Entry 9FAM (electron microscopy, 3.50 A resolution); this record covers chains B and C of the 8 polymer chains in the assembly.

Chain B:
Molecule: Gamma-aminobutyric acid receptor subunit beta-3
From: Homo sapiens
UniProtKB: P28472 (GBRB3_HUMAN); residues 7-447 here correspond to UniProt positions 32-472 (UniProt number = residue number + 25)
Amino-acid sequence (441 residues; each row starts with the number of its first residue):
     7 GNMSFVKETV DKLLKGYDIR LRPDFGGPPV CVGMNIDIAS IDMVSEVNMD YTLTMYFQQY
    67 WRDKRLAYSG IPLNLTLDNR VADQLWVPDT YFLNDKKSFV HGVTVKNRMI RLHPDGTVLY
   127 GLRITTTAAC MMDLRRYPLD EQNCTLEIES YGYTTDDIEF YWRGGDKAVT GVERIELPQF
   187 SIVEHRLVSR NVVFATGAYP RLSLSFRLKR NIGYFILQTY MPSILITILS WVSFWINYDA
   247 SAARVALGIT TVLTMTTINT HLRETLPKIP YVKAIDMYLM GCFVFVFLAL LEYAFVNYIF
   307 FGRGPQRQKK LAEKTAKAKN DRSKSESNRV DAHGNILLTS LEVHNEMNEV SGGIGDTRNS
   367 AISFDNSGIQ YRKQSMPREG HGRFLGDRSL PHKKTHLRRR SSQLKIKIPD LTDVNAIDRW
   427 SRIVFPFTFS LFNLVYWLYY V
Unresolved in the structure: 7, 318-412
Swiss-Prot annotation at these positions:
  - binding site (benzamidine): Asp95 to Tyr97, Glu155 to Tyr157, Phe200
  - binding site (4-aminobutanoate): Tyr97, Glu155, Tyr157, Thr202
  - binding site (histamine): Tyr97, Ser156, Tyr157, Thr202
  - glycosylation (N-linked (GlcNAc...) asparagine): Asn8, Asn80, Asn149
Disulfides: Cys136-Cys150
Covalent attachments: glycan linked to Asn149
Small-molecule neighbours:
  - gamma-amino-butanoic acid (ABU): Tyr97, Glu155, Ser156, Tyr157, Phe200, Thr202, Tyr205
  - phosphatidylglycerol (PGW; (1R)-2-{[(S)-{[(2S)-2,3-dihydroxypropyl]oxy}(hydroxy)phosphoryl]oxy}-1-[(hexadecanoyloxy)methyl]ethyl (9Z)-octadec-9-enoate): Asn217, Ile218, Gly219, Ile222, Leu223, Met227, Leu231

Chain C:
Molecule: Isoform 2 of Gamma-aminobutyric acid receptor subunit gamma-2
From: Homo sapiens
UniProtKB: P18507 (GBRG2_HUMAN); residues 25-428 here correspond to UniProt positions 64-467 (UniProt number = residue number + 39)
Amino-acid sequence (405 residues; each row starts with the number of its first residue):
    25 GDVTVILNNL LEGYDNKLRP DIGVKPTLIH TDMYVNSIGP VNAINMEYTI DIFFAQTWYD
    85 RRLKFNSTIK VLRLNSNMVG KIWIPDTFFR NSKKADAHWI TTPNRMLRIW NDGRVLYTLR
   145 LTIDAECQLQ LHNFPMDEHS CPLEFSSYGY PREEIVYQWK RSSVEVGDTR SWRLYQFSFV
   205 GLRNTTEVVK TTSGDYVVMS VYFDLSRRMG YFTIQTYIPC TLIVVLSWVS FWINKDAVPA
   265 RTSLGITTVL TMTTLSTIAR KSLPKVSYVT AMDLFVSVCF IFVFSALVEY GTLHYFVSNR
   325 KPSKDKDKKK KNPAPTIDIR PRSATIQMNN ATHLQERDEE YGYECLDGKD CASFFCCFED
   385 CRTGAWRHGR IHIRIAKMDS YARIFFPTAF CLFNLVYWVS YLYLG
Unresolved in the structure: 326-368, 386-395
Sequence notes: expression tag (429)
Modified residues: Cys380 (S-palmitoyl-L-cysteine; P1L); Cys381 (S-palmitoyl-L-cysteine; P1L); Cys385 (S-palmitoyl-L-cysteine; P1L)
Swiss-Prot annotation at these positions:
  - glycosylation (N-linked (GlcNAc...) asparagine): Asn90, Asn208
Disulfides: Cys151-Cys165
Covalent attachments: N-acetylglucosamine (NAG) linked to Asn208
Small-molecule neighbours:
  - phosphatidylglycerol (PGW; (1R)-2-{[(S)-{[(2S)-2,3-dihydroxypropyl]oxy}(hydroxy)phosphoryl]oxy}-1-[(hexadecanoyloxy)methyl]ethyl (9Z)-octadec-9-enoate), molecule 1: Ser280, Ser291, Tyr292, Val293, Leu298, Val300, Ser301, Val302, Phe304, Ile305
  - phosphatidylglycerol (PGW), molecule 2: Thr412, Leu416, Leu419

Interface between chain B and chain C:
Pairs across the interface - 90 pairs, chain B then chain C:
  Met9(B) - Asp45(C)
  Met9(B) - Ile46(C)  hydrophobic
  Met9(B) - Arg85(C)  hydrogen bond
  Met9(B) - Arg86(C)
  Val12(B) - Leu42(C)  hydrophobic
  Lys13(B) - Gly37(C)
  Lys13(B) - Asp39(C)  salt bridge
  Asp17(B) - Asp39(C)
  Leu20(B) - Lys41(C)
  Asp43(B) - Thr216(C)
  Asp48(B) - Lys117(C)
  Met49(B) - Asn69(C)
  Tyr62(B) - Phe112(C)  hydrophobic
  Tyr62(B) - Arg114(C)
  Tyr62(B) - Tyr172(C)  hydrophobic
  Gln64(B) - Thr216(C)  hydrogen bond
  Thr82(B) - Gly173(C)
  Thr82(B) - Tyr174(C)
  Thr82(B) - Glu178(C)
  Leu83(B) - Lys41(C)
  Leu83(B) - Leu42(C)  hydrophobic
  Asp84(B) - Asn40(C)
  Asp84(B) - Lys41(C)  hydrogen bond (backbone-backbone)
  Asp84(B) - Tyr174(C)
  Arg86(B) - Asn40(C)
  Arg86(B) - Gly104(C)  hydrogen bond (side chain-backbone)
  Phe105(B) - Lys118(C)
  His107(B) - Ser116(C)
  His107(B) - Lys117(C)
  Val109(B) - Thr111(C)
  Val109(B) - Phe112(C)
  Val109(B) - Ala119(C)
  Val109(B) - Asp120(C)
  Val109(B) - Leu145(C)  hydrophobic
  Thr110(B) - Pro109(C)
  Thr110(B) - Thr111(C)  hydrogen bond (side chain-backbone)
  Thr110(B) - Arg129(C)
  Val111(B) - Asp110(C)
  Asn113(B) - Phe112(C)
  Asn113(B) - Tyr172(C)
  Arg114(B) - Tyr172(C)
  Met115(B) - Tyr172(C)
  Met115(B) - Ser217(C)
  Met115(B) - Tyr220(C)
  Arg117(B) - Gly173(C)  hydrogen bond (side chain-backbone)
  Arg117(B) - Pro175(C)
  Arg117(B) - Ser217(C)  hydrogen bond (side chain-backbone)
  Arg117(B) - Tyr220(C)  hydrogen bond
  Gly127(B) - Tyr172(C)
  Leu128(B) - Tyr172(C)  hydrogen bond (backbone-side chain)
  Arg129(B) - Phe112(C)
  Arg129(B) - Phe113(C)  hydrogen bond (side chain-backbone)
  Arg129(B) - Arg114(C)  hydrogen bond (side chain-backbone)
  Arg129(B) - Ser116(C)  hydrogen bond (side chain-backbone)
  Arg129(B) - Tyr172(C)  hydrogen bond (backbone-side chain)
  Glu182(B) - Gln152(C)
  Pro184(B) - Met70(C)  hydrophobic
  Pro184(B) - Lys289(C)
  Gln185(B) - Lys289(C)
  Asn217(B) - Ser291(C)
  Gly219(B) - Ser291(C)
  Tyr220(B) - Arg284(C)
  Tyr220(B) - Lys289(C)
  Tyr220(B) - Val290(C)
  Tyr220(B) - Ser291(C)
  Gln224(B) - Thr281(C)
  Gln224(B) - Arg284(C)
  Leu231(B) - Phe304(C)  hydrophobic
  Ile232(B) - Val273(C)  hydrophobic
  Leu235(B) - Ile270(C)  hydrophobic
  Leu235(B) - Val273(C)  hydrophobic
  Leu235(B) - Leu311(C)  hydrophobic
  Trp241(B) - Tyr319(C)
  Trp241(B) - Asn323(C)  hydrogen bond (backbone-side chain)
  Ile242(B) - Asn323(C)  hydrogen bond (backbone-side chain)
  Asn243(B) - His318(C)  hydrogen bond (backbone-side chain)
  Asn243(B) - Asn323(C)
  Ala248(B) - Pro263(C)  hydrophobic
  Ala249(B) - Val262(C)  hydrophobic
  Ala249(B) - Pro263(C)  hydrophobic
  Ala249(B) - Thr266(C)
  Leu253(B) - Thr266(C)
  Leu253(B) - Ile270(C)  hydrophobic
  Thr256(B) - Ile270(C)
  Thr256(B) - Leu274(C)
  Thr260(B) - Leu274(C)
  His267(B) - Thr281(C)
  His267(B) - Lys285(C)
  Arg428(B) - Tyr319(C)  hydrogen bond
  Arg428(B) - Asn323(C)
Other interface residues (no listed pair), chain B (60 interface residues in all): Val16, Ser46, Tyr66, Leu79, Val87, Gln90, Ile218, Leu223, Pro228, Ile234, Phe240, Ala246, Thr257, Ile264
Other interface residues (no listed pair), chain C (65 interface residues in all): Arg43, Pro44, Gly47, Trp107, Ile108, Asn115, Ala121, Leu143, Glu150, Thr277, Ser280, Val293, Asp297, Phe308

Overview:
60 residues of chain B and 65 residues of chain C are in contact; the contacts include 17 hydrogen bonds and 1
salt bridge. Among the polar pairs are Lys13(B)-Asp39(C), Met9(B)-Arg85(C) and Gln64(B)-Thr216(C). One
phosphatidylglycerol molecule is bound between chain B and chain C.
Chain B is Gamma-aminobutyric acid receptor subunit beta-3 and chain C is Isoform 2 of Gamma-aminobutyric acid
receptor subunit gamma-2, both from Homo sapiens; the structure, CryoEM structure of human full-length
alpha1beta3gamma2 GABA(A)R in complex with GARLH4, the TMD of Neuroligin2, GABA ..., was determined by
electron microscopy.
